3F7P - chains A and C; structure by X-ray diffraction, 2.75 A resolution.

== Chain A ==
Molecule: Plectin-1
Source organism: Homo sapiens
Notes: fragment: Actin-binding domain, residues 1-293
Reference sequence: Q15149 (PLEC1_HUMAN); residue numbers follow UniProt; this construct covers 1-293
Sequence (296 residues; each row starts with the number of its first residue; numbers below 1 keep their minus sign (Gly-2 is residue -2)):
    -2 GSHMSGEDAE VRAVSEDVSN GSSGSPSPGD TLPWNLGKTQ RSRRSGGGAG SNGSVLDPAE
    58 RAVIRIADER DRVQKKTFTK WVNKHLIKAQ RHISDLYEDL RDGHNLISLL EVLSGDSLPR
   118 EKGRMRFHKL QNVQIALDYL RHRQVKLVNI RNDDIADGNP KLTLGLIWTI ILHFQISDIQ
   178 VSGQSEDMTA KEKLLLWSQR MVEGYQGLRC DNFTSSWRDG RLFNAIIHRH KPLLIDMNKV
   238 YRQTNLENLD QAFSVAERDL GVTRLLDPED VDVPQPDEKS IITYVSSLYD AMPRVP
Not modelled in the structure: -2 to 59, 291-293
Sequence notes: expression tag (-2 to 0)
What the authors report for this chain:
  - contacts within the chain: Glu95-Arg98 (salt bridge)
  - conformationally variable residues: Ala59 to Ala64

== Chain C ==
Molecule: Integrin beta-4
Source organism: Homo sapiens
Notes: fragment: Fibronectin type-III, residues 1126-1370
Reference sequence: P16144 (ITB4_HUMAN); residue numbers follow UniProt; this construct covers 1126-1370
Sequence (248 residues; each row starts with the number of its first residue):
  1123 GSHDLGAPQN PNAKAAGSRK IHFNWLPPSG KPMGYRVKYW IQGDSESEAH LLDSKVPSVE
  1183 LTNLYPYCDY EMKVCAYGAQ GEGPYSSLVS CRTHQEVPSE PGRLAFNVVS STVTQLSWAE
  1243 PAETNGEITA YEVCYGLVND DNRPIGPMKK VLVDNPKNRM LLIENLRESQ PYRYTVKARN
  1303 GAGWGPEREA IINLATQPKR PMSIPIIPDI PIVDAQSGED YDSFLMYSDD VLRSPSGSQR
  1363 PSVSDDTE
Not modelled in the structure: 1123-1126, 1320-1323, 1331-1370
Sequence notes: expression tag (1123-1125)
Swiss-Prot annotation at these positions:
  - natural variant: Arg1225 (R1225H: In JEB5B), Arg1281 (R1281W: In JEB5B)
What the authors report for this chain:
  - contacts within the chain: Trp1240-Arg1281 (hydrophobic contact), Tyr1253-Arg1281 (hydrophobic contact)
  - disease-associated variants - R1225H: decreased binding to Plectin-1 (chain A)
  - mutagenesis - C1190A/C1197A/C1213S/C1256S/K1272C/S1345C, P1323A/P1327A, P1330A/P1333A: unchanged binding to Plectin-1 (chain A)
  - conformationally variable residues (loop rearrangement): Pro1323 to Pro1333
  - mutagenesis - Y1187R/C1190R: decreased binding to Plectin-1 (chain A) (citing earlier work)
  - mutagenesis - C1190A/C1197A/C1213S/C1256S/K1272C/S1345C: decreased binding to CS locked

== How chain A and chain C interact ==
Residue-residue contacts - 42 pairs, chain A then chain C:
  Val60(A) - Tyr1257(C)  hydrogen bond (backbone-side chain)
  Val60(A) - Ile1285(C)
  Val60(A) - Glu1286(C)  hydrogen bond (backbone-backbone)
  Val60(A) - Asn1287(C)  hydrogen bond (backbone-side chain)
  Ile61(A) - Tyr1257(C)
  Ile61(A) - Val1273(C)  hydrophobic
  Ile61(A) - Leu1284(C)
  Arg62(A) - Leu1284(C)  hydrogen bond (backbone-backbone)
  Arg62(A) - Glu1286(C)  salt bridge
  Ile63(A) - Leu1284(C)
  Ala64(A) - Gln1237(C)
  Asp65(A) - Gln1237(C)
  Asp68(A) - Gln1237(C)  hydrogen bond
  Tyr94(A) - Arg1281(C)  hydrogen bond (backbone-side chain)
  Tyr94(A) - Met1282(C)
  Glu95(A) - Arg1281(C)  salt bridge
  Arg98(A) - Glu1242(C)  salt bridge
  Arg98(A) - Arg1281(C)
  Arg121(A) - Gly1165(C)  hydrogen bond (side chain-backbone)
  Arg121(A) - Asp1166(C)  salt bridge
  Arg123(A) - Ala1244(C)
  Asn146(A) - Arg1225(C)
  Asn146(A) - Pro1327(C)  hydrogen bond (side chain-backbone)
  Asn146(A) - Ile1329(C)
  Arg148(A) - Arg1225(C)
  Asp151(A) - Arg1225(C)  salt bridge
  Asp154(A) - Ala1241(C)
  Asp154(A) - Glu1242(C)  hydrogen bond (backbone-backbone)
  Asp154(A) - Ala1244(C)
  Gly155(A) - Arg1281(C)  hydrogen bond (backbone-side chain)
  Asn156(A) - Arg1225(C)
  Asn156(A) - Ala1227(C)
  Asn156(A) - Ser1239(C)  hydrogen bond
  Asn156(A) - Trp1240(C)
  Asn156(A) - Ala1241(C)
  Pro157(A) - Trp1240(C)
  Pro157(A) - Arg1281(C)
  Pro157(A) - Met1282(C)  hydrophobic
  Lys158(A) - Asn1229(C)
  Lys158(A) - Gln1237(C)  hydrogen bond
  Lys158(A) - Ser1239(C)
  Lys158(A) - Met1282(C)
Interface residues without a listed pair, chain A (24 interface residues in all): Asp92, Met122, Leu159, Lys276
Interface residues without a listed pair, chain C (28 interface residues in all): Gln1164, Tyr1187, Lys1271, Lys1279, Leu1283, Ser1325, Ile1328
Interface features reported in the paper:
  - residue pairs: Ile61(A)-Val1273(C) (hydrophobic contact), Ile61(A)-Leu1283(C) (hydrophobic contact), Tyr94(A)-Arg1281(C) (backbone contact), Glu95(A)-Arg1281(C) (salt bridge), Arg98(A)-Glu1242(C) (salt bridge), Asn146(A)-Arg1225(C) (hydrogen bond), Arg148(A)-Arg1225(C), Asp151(A)-Arg1225(C) (salt bridge), Asp154(A)-Glu1242(C) (backbone contact), Gly155(A)-Arg1281(C) (backbone contact), Pro157(A)-Met1282(C) (hydrophobic contact), Lys158(A)-Met1282(C) (hydrophobic contact), Tyr1187(C)-Met122(A) (hydrophobic contact), Arg1281(C)-Pro157(A) (hydrophobic contact)
  - interface residues, chain A: Val60(A), Met122(A)
  - interface residues, chain C: Asp1166(C), Lys1279(C), Ile1329(C)

== Summary ==
The interface between chain A and chain C involves 24 residues on one side and 28 on the other, with 12
hydrogen bonds and 5 salt bridges. Among the polar pairs are Arg62(A)-Glu1286(C), Glu95(A)-Arg1281(C) and
Arg98(A)-Glu1242(C). The paper describes hydrophobic contacts between Ile61(A) and Val1273(C), Ile61(A) and
Leu1283(C) and Pro157(A) and Met1282(C) among others; backbone contacts between Tyr94(A) and Arg1281(C),
Asp154(A) and Glu1242(C) and Gly155(A) and Arg1281(C); salt bridges between Glu95(A) and Arg1281(C), Arg98(A)
and Glu1242(C) and Asp151(A) and Arg1225(C). The paper reports that R1225H and Y1187R/C1190R of chain C reduce
binding to Plectin-1 (chain A); interface residues Val60(A), Met122(A) and Asp1166(C) among others; 5
substitutions were tested in all.
Here chain A is Plectin-1 and chain C is Integrin beta-4, both from Homo sapiens. Entry 3F7P (Crystal
structure of a complex between integrin beta4 and plectin) was determined by X-ray diffraction (same
publication as 3F7Q and 3F7R).
